Entry 6A3G (X-ray diffraction, 1.90 A resolution); this record covers chains A and C of the 4 polymer chains in the assembly.

== Chain A (and C) ==
Molecule: Putative dehydrogenase
From: Pseudarthrobacter phenanthrenivorans (strain DSM 18606 / JCM 16027 / LMG 23796 / Sphe3)
Notes: chain C of this document is another copy of the same molecule, construct and numbering; everything in this record applies to it too
Reference sequence: F0M433 (F0M433_PSEPM); residue numbers follow UniProt; this construct covers 1-390
Sequence (410 residues; each row starts with the number of its first residue; numbers below 1 keep their minus sign (Met-19 is residue -19)):
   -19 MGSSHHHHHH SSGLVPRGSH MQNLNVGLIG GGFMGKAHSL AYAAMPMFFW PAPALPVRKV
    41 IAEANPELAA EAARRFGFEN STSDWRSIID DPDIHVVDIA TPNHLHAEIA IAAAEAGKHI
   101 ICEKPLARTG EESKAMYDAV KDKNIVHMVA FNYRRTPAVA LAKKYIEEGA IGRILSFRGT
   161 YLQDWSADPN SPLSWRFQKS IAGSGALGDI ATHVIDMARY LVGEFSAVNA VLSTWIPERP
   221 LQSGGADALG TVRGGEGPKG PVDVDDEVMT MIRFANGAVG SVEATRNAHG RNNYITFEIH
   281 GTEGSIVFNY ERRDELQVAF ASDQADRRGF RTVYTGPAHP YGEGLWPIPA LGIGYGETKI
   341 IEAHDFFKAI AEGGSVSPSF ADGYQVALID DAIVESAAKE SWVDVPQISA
Not modelled in the structure: -19 to 0, 223-238, 389-390 (chain C: -19 to 1, 223-237)
Construct notes: expression tag (-19 to 0)
Ligand contacts: NADH (NAI; 1,4-dihydronicotinamide adenine dinucleotide): Ile9, Gly10, Gly11, Gly12, Phe13, Met14, Ala42, Glu43, Ala44, Leu48, Trp65, Ala80, Thr81, Pro82, Asn83, Leu85, His86, Glu103, Lys104, Pro105, Ala130, Asn132, Tyr133, Trp175, Arg176, Asp189, His193, Tyr335, Lys339
Swiss-Prot annotation at these positions:
  - binding site (NADH): Phe13, Met14, Glu43, Thr81, Asn83, His86, Glu103, Lys104, Ala130, Asn132, Trp175, Arg176, Tyr335
  - binding site (levoglucosan): Lys104, Tyr133, Gln163, Arg176, Asp189, His193
Reported in the primary citation:
  - binding site for NADH: Phe13, Met14, Glu43, Thr81, Asn83, Glu103, Lys104, Ala130, Asn132, Trp175, Tyr335
  - specificity-determining residues: Glu43
  - catalytic residues: Glu103, His193 (proposed by the authors, not directly observed)

== Chain A / chain C interface ==
Pairs across the interface (59; chain A residue first):
  Leu155(A) with Trp215(C)
  Ser156(A) with Glu247(C)
  Arg158(A) with Arg158(C)
  Leu162(A) with Glu278(C); His280(C)
  Asn209(A) with Asn209(C); Met251(C)
  Val211(A) with Trp382(C), hydrophobic
  Trp215(A) with Leu155(C); Val259(C), hydrophobic
  Glu247(A) with Ser156(C), hydrogen bond
  Met249(A) with Met251(C), hydrophobic; Val259(C), hydrophobic; Gly260(C)
  Met251(A) with Asn209(C); Met249(C), hydrophobic; Met251(C), hydrophobic
  Arg253(A) with Val211(C); Glu380(C), salt bridge
  Val259(A) with Trp215(C), hydrophobic
  Gly260(A) with Met249(C)
  Glu263(A) with Ser156(C)
  Asn267(A) with His280(C)
  Ala268(A) with His280(C); Ser285(C)
  His269(A) with Gly281(C); Thr282(C), hydrogen bond (side chain-backbone); Glu283(C); Gly284(C); Ser285(C), hydrogen bond (backbone-side chain); Ala299(C); Ala301(C); Phe310(C)
  Gly270(A) with Ala299(C); Phe310(C)
  Arg271(A) with Glu278(C), salt bridge; Val287(C); Phe310(C)
  Glu278(A) with Leu162(C); Arg271(C), salt bridge
  His280(A) with Leu162(C); Asn267(C); Ala268(C)
  Gly281(A) with His269(C)
  Thr282(A) with His269(C), hydrogen bond (backbone-side chain)
  Glu283(A) with His269(C)
  Gly284(A) with His269(C)
  Ser285(A) with Ala268(C); His269(C), hydrogen bond (side chain-backbone)
  Val287(A) with Arg271(C)
  Ala299(A) with Gly270(C)
  Ala301(A) with His269(C)
  Phe310(A) with His269(C); Gly270(C); Arg271(C)
  Glu380(A) with Arg253(C), salt bridge; Trp382(C)
  Trp382(A) with Val211(C), hydrophobic; Glu380(C)
Interface residues without a listed pair, chain A (38 interface residues in all): Ala210, Ser213, Ile252, Gly257, Ser261, Thr265
Interface residues without a listed pair, chain C (38 interface residues in all): Ala210, Ser213, Ile252, Gly257, Ser261, Glu263, Thr265

== In short ==
Chain A and chain C each contribute 38 residues to their interface, with 5 hydrogen bonds and 4 salt bridges.
Polar contacts include Arg253(A)-Glu380(C), Arg271(A)-Glu278(C) and Glu247(A)-Ser156(C). Bound to chain A:
NADH. From the paper: catalytic residues Glu103(A) and His193(A); a binding site for NADH at Phe13(A),
Met14(A) and Glu43(A) among others.
Both chains are Putative dehydrogenase (Pseudarthrobacter phenanthrenivorans (strain DSM 18606 / JCM 16027 /
LMG 23796 / Sphe3)). Entry 6A3G (Levoglucosan dehydrogenase, complex with NADH) was determined by X-ray
diffraction together with 6A3F, 6A3I and 6A3J from the same study.
